Entry 9CPB (electron microscopy, 3.52 A resolution); this record covers chains 5R and 5S of the 395 polymer chains in the assembly.

Chain 5R (and 5S):
Molecule: Tektin-2
Organism: Bos taurus
Notes: chain 5S of this document is another copy of the same molecule, construct and numbering; everything in this record applies to it too
Reference sequence: Q2T9Q6 (TEKT2_BOVIN); numbering as in UniProt (aligned over 1-430)
Chain sequence (430 residues; numbered 1 to 430; the number before each row is that of its first residue):
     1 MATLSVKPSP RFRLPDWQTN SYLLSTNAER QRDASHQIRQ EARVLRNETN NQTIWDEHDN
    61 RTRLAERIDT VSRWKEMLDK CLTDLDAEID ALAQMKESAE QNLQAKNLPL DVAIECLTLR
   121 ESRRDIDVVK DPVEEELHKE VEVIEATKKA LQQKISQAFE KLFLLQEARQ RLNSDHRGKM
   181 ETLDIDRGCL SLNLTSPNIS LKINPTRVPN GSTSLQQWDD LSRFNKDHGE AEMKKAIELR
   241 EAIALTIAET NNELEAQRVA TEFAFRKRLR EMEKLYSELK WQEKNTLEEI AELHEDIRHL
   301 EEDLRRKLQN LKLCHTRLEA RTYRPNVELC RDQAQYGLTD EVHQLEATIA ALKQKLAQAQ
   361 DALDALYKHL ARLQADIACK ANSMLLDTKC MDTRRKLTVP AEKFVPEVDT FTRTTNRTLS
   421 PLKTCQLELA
Unresolved in the structure: 1, 401-430

How chain 5R and chain 5S interact:
Pairs across the interface (138):
  A2(5R) with V141(5S), hydrophobic; E145(5S)
  L4(5R) with L117(5S), hydrophobic; H138(5S)
  S5(5R) with E121(5S)
  P10(5R) with V128(5S)
  R11(5R) with E121(5S), salt bridge; K130(5S); E134(5S), salt bridge
  F12(5R) with I126(5S), hydrophobic; V128(5S), hydrophobic; V129(5S); K130(5S), hydrogen bond (backbone-backbone)
  R13(5R) with V129(5S)
  L14(5R) with V129(5S); R268(5S)
  W17(5R) with I126(5S); D127(5S), hydrogen bond; R268(5S); E271(5S); L275(5S), hydrophobic; K380(5S)
  Q18(5R) with E271(5S)
  N20(5R) with I126(5S)
  S21(5R) with L275(5S); D376(5S), hydrogen bond; K380(5S)
  L24(5R) with L279(5S), hydrophobic; R372(5S); L373(5S); D376(5S)
  S25(5R) with Q282(5S)
  N27(5R) with H369(5S)
  A28(5R) with L373(5S), hydrophobic
  E29(5R) with Q282(5S); N285(5S), hydrogen bond
  Q31(5R) with A365(5S); L366(5S); H369(5S)
  R32(5R) with Q282(5S), hydrogen bond (side chain-backbone); N285(5S), hydrogen bond (side chain-backbone); T286(5S), hydrogen bond; E289(5S)
  S35(5R) with E289(5S); L293(5S); L366(5S)
  H36(5R) with E289(5S), hydrogen bond (backbone-side chain)
  I38(5R) with Q358(5S); A359(5S), hydrophobic
  R39(5R) with E289(5S), salt bridge; E292(5S), salt bridge; L293(5S); D296(5S)
  E41(5R) with K355(5S), salt bridge
  A42(5R) with K355(5S)
  R43(5R) with D296(5S), salt bridge
  L45(5R) with A351(5S), hydrophobic; K355(5S)
  R46(5R) with D296(5S), salt bridge; H299(5S); L300(5S); D303(5S), salt bridge
  T49(5R) with K307(5S); T348(5S); L352(5S)
  N50(5R) with D303(5S); R306(5S), hydrogen bond; K307(5S)
  Q52(5R) with Q344(5S), hydrogen bond; T348(5S)
  T53(5R) with K307(5S); L345(5S)
  D56(5R) with Q344(5S)
  E57(5R) with L313(5S); R317(5S), salt bridge; E341(5S)
  N60(5R) with G337(5S); L338(5S); E341(5S), hydrogen bond
  R61(5R) with R317(5S)
  R63(5R) with Q333(5S); G337(5S)
  L64(5R) with R321(5S); A334(5S), hydrophobic
  E66(5R) with Q333(5S)
  R67(5R) with R321(5S); E328(5S), salt bridge; C330(5S); D332(5S), salt bridge
  V71(5R) with E328(5S)
  K179(5R) with E328(5S), salt bridge
  E181(5R) with Y323(5S); R324(5S); P325(5S)
  T182(5R) with R324(5S); P325(5S); E328(5S)
  I185(5R) with A320(5S); R321(5S); Y323(5S); R324(5S)
  D186(5R) with R321(5S), salt bridge
  C189(5R) with R317(5S), hydrogen bond (backbone-side chain); R321(5S)
  L192(5R) with L313(5S); T316(5S); R317(5S), hydrogen bond (backbone-side chain)
  L194(5R) with Q309(5S); N310(5S); L313(5S), hydrophobic
  I199(5R) with K312(5S); L313(5S); T316(5S)
  S200(5R) with K312(5S); H315(5S); T316(5S), hydrogen bond (backbone-side chain)
  L201(5R) with K312(5S); H315(5S)
  K202(5R) with H315(5S), hydrogen bond (backbone-side chain); T316(5S); E319(5S)
  P205(5R) with H315(5S); L318(5S)
  T206(5R) with T339(5S)
  R207(5R) with E319(5S), salt bridge; Q335(5S)
  P209(5R) with T322(5S); L329(5S)
  S212(5R) with L329(5S); R331(5S)
  T213(5R) with V327(5S); L329(5S), hydrogen bond (backbone-backbone); C330(5S); R331(5S), hydrogen bond (backbone-backbone)
  S214(5R) with C330(5S)
  L215(5R) with C330(5S), hydrogen bond (backbone-side chain)
  W218(5R) with E328(5S), hydrogen bond
  L221(5R) with V327(5S), hydrophobic
Other interface residues (no listed pair), chain 5R (72 interface residues in all): T3, V6, K7, D16, G178, L190, N193, N198, V208
Other interface residues (no listed pair), chain 5S (77 interface residues in all): I114, D125, P132, M272, E278, L308, A362

Overview:
72 residues of chain 5R face 77 of chain 5S across their interface, with 19 hydrogen bonds and 14 salt
bridges. Among the polar pairs are R11(5R)-E121(5S), R11(5R)-E134(5S) and R39(5R)-E289(5S).
Chain 5R and chain 5S are both Tektin-2 (Bos taurus); the structure, Atomic model of bovine Fallopian tube
cilia doublet microtubule (48-nm periodicity), was determined by electron microscopy, deposited together with
9CPC.
